8DIS - chains d and H of the 12 polymer chains in the assembly; structure by electron microscopy, 2.62 A resolution.

Chain d:
Protein: Hemagglutinin HA2 chain
Organism: Influenza A virus
Chain sequence (209 residues; each row starts with the number of its first residue):
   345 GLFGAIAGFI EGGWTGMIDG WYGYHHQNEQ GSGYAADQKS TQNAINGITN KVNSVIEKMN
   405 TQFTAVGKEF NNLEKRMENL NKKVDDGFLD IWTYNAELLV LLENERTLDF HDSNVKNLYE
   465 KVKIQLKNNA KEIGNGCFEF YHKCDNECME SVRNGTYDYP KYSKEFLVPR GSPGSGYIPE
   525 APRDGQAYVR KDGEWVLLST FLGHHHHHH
Disordered / not traced: 508-553
Cystine bridges: Cys488-Cys492
Covalent attachments: N-acetylglucosamine (NAG) linked to Asn498

Chain H:
Protein: CR6261 Fab heavy chain
Organism: Homo sapiens
Notes: antibody fragment or engineered binder
Chain sequence (251 residues; each row starts with the number of its first residue; numbers below 1 keep their minus sign (Met-18 is residue -18)):
   -18 MEWSWVFLFF LSVTTGVHSE VQLVESGAEV KKPGSSVKVS CKASGGPFRS YAISWVRQAP
    42 GQGPEWMGGI IPIFGTTKYA PKFQGRVTIT ADDFAGTVYM ELSSLRSEDT AMYYCAKHMG
   102 YQVRETMDVW GKGTTVTVSS ASTKGPSVFP LAPSSKSTSG GTAALGCLVK DYFPEPVTVS
   162 WNSGALTSGV HTFPAVLQSS GLYSLSSVVT VPSSSLGTQT YICNVNHKPS NTKVDKRVEP
   222 KSCDKHHHHH H
Disordered / not traced: -18 to 1, 121-232
Cystine bridges: Cys22-Cys96

Interface between chain d and chain H:
Contacting residue pairs - 19 pairs, chain d then chain H:
  Asp363(d) - Tyr102(H)  hydrogen bond (backbone-side chain)
  Gly364(d) - Phe55(H)
  Trp365(d) - Phe55(H)
  Gln382(d) - Tyr102(H)
  Gln382(d) - Gln103(H)  hydrogen bond
  Thr385(d) - Tyr102(H)
  Gln386(d) - Ser31(H)  hydrogen bond (side chain-backbone)
  Gln386(d) - Gly101(H)
  Gln386(d) - Tyr102(H)  hydrogen bond (side chain-backbone)
  Ile389(d) - Ser31(H)
  Ile389(d) - Tyr102(H)  hydrophobic
  Asn390(d) - Ser31(H)
  Thr393(d) - Arg30(H)
  Val396(d) - Phe29(H)  hydrophobic
  Asn397(d) - Gly27(H)
  Asn397(d) - Pro28(H)
  Asn397(d) - Phe29(H)  hydrogen bond (side chain-backbone)
  Ile400(d) - Phe29(H)  hydrophobic
  Ile400(d) - Phe75(H)  hydrophobic
Interface residues without a listed pair, chain d (13 interface residues in all): Ile362
Interface residues without a listed pair, chain H (11 interface residues in all): Ile54

Summary:
13 residues of chain d face 11 of chain H across their interface; the contacts include 5 hydrogen bonds. Polar
contacts include Asp363(d)-Tyr102(H), Gln382(d)-Gln103(H) and Gln386(d)-Ser31(H). Covalently linked
N-acetylglucosamine: at Asn498(d).
Here chain d is Hemagglutinin HA2 chain (Influenza A virus) and chain H is CR6261 Fab heavy chain (Homo
sapiens). Entry 8DIS (CryoEM structure of Influenza A virus A/Melbourne/1/1946 (H1N1) hemagglutinin bound to
CR6261 Fab) was determined by electron microscopy.
